Entry 5UKR (X-ray diffraction, 2.71 A resolution); this record covers chains H and L of the 3 polymer chains in the assembly.

# Chain H
Protein: DH522.2 Fab fragment heavy chain
From: Macaca mulatta
Notes: antibody fragment or engineered binder
Sequence (230 residues; numbered 1 to 218 plus 12 insertion-coded residues; the number before each row is that of its first residue; a row labelled like 82A-82C holds insertion residues (82A, then the next letters in order)):
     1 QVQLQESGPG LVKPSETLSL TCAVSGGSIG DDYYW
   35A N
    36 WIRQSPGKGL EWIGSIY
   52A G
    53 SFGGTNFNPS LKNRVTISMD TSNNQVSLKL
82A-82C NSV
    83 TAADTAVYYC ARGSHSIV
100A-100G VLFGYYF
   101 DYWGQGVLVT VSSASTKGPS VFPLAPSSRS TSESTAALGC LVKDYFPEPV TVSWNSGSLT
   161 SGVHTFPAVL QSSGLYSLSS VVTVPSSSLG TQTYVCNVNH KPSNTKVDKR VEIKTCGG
Unresolved in the structure: 127-132, 216-218
Disulfide bonds: Cys-22/Cys-92, Cys-140/Cys-196

# Chain L
Protein: DH522.2 Fab fragment light chain
From: Macaca mulatta
Notes: antibody fragment or engineered binder
Sequence (216 residues; each row starts with the number of its first residue; note: 1 number in that range is skipped by the numbering (no residue carries it; nothing is unmodelled there); a row labelled like 27A-27C holds insertion residues (27A, then the next letters in order)):
     1 QSALTQ
     8 PPSVSKSLGQ SVTISCSGTT
27A-27C NDI
    28 GAYNGVSWYQ HHSDTAPRLL IYEVNKRPSG VSDRFSGSKS GNTASLTISG LQAEDEADYY
    88 CGSYRSGS
   95A T
    96 WVFGGGTRLT V
  106A L
   107 GQPKASPTVT LFPPSSEELQ ANKATLVCLI SDFYPGVVKV AWKADGSAVN AGVETTTPSK
   167 QSNNKYAASS YLSLTSDQWK SHKSYSCQVT HEGSTVEKTV APAECS
Unresolved in the structure: 1-2, 209-212
Disulfide bonds: Cys-23/Cys-88, Cys-134/Cys-193

# Chain H / chain L interface
Residue-residue contacts (73):
  Ile-37(H) / Phe-98(L)  hydrophobic
  Gln-39(H) / His-38(L)
  Gln-39(H) / Tyr-87(L)  hydrogen bond
  Gly-44(H) / Tyr-87(L)
  Leu-45(H) / Tyr-87(L)
  Leu-45(H) / Phe-98(L)  hydrophobic
  Trp-47(H) / Thr-95A(L)
  Trp-47(H) / Trp-96(L)
  Trp-47(H) / Phe-98(L)
  Asn-58(H) / Ser-95(L)
  Pro-61(H) / Thr-95A(L)
  Tyr-91(H) / His-38(L)
  Ser-98(H) / Glu-50(L)  hydrogen bond
  Val-100(H) / Tyr-30(L)
  Val-100(H) / Tyr-91(L)  hydrophobic
  Val-100A(H) / Tyr-30(L)
  Leu-100B(H) / Tyr-30(L)
  Leu-100B(H) / Asn-31(L)  hydrogen bond (backbone-backbone)
  Phe-100C(H) / Asn-31(L)
  Phe-100C(H) / Gly-32(L)
  Phe-100C(H) / Glu-50(L)
  Gly-100D(H) / Tyr-91(L)
  Tyr-100E(H) / Tyr-91(L)  hydrophobic
  Tyr-100E(H) / Trp-96(L)  hydrogen bond (backbone-side chain)
  Tyr-100F(H) / Ser-34(L)
  Tyr-100F(H) / Tyr-36(L)
  Tyr-100F(H) / Leu-46(L)  hydrophobic
  Tyr-100F(H) / Tyr-49(L)
  Phe-100G(H) / Tyr-36(L)  hydrogen bond (backbone-side chain)
  Phe-100G(H) / Leu-46(L)
  Phe-100G(H) / Trp-96(L)  hydrophobic
  Phe-100G(H) / Phe-98(L)  hydrophobic
  Trp-103(H) / Tyr-36(L)  hydrophobic
  Trp-103(H) / Ala-43(L)  hydrophobic
  Trp-103(H) / Pro-44(L)
  Gly-104(H) / Ala-43(L)
  Gln-105(H) / Asp-41(L)
  Phe-122(H) / Ser-121(L)
  Phe-122(H) / Glu-123(L)
  Phe-122(H) / Glu-124(L)
  Pro-123(H) / Ser-121(L)
  Leu-124(H) / Phe-118(L)
  Ala-125(H) / Phe-118(L)
  Ala-125(H) / Pro-119(L)
  Ala-137(H) / Phe-118(L)
  Leu-141(H) / Tyr-177(L)  hydrophobic
  Lys-143(H) / Glu-124(L)  salt bridge
  Lys-143(H) / Thr-131(L)
  His-164(H) / Ser-137(L)
  His-164(H) / Gln-167(L)
  His-164(H) / Ala-173(L)
  Phe-166(H) / Leu-135(L)  hydrophobic
  Phe-166(H) / Ile-136(L)
  Phe-166(H) / Ser-137(L)
  Phe-166(H) / Ala-173(L)  hydrophobic
  Phe-166(H) / Ala-174(L)
  Phe-166(H) / Ser-175(L)
  Pro-167(H) / Ser-165(L)
  Pro-167(H) / Ser-175(L)
  Ala-168(H) / Thr-162(L)
  Val-169(H) / Glu-160(L)
  Val-169(H) / Thr-162(L)
  Val-169(H) / Tyr-177(L)  hydrophobic
  Leu-170(H) / Glu-160(L)
  Gln-171(H) / Glu-160(L)
  Gln-171(H) / Ser-179(L)
  Ser-177(H) / Tyr-177(L)
  Leu-178(H) / Tyr-177(L)
  Ser-179(H) / Val-133(L)
  Ser-179(H) / Tyr-177(L)  hydrogen bond
  Val-181(H) / Phe-118(L)  hydrophobic
  Val-181(H) / Leu-135(L)  hydrophobic
  Lys-209(H) / Glu-123(L)  salt bridge
Interface residues without a listed pair, chain H (47 interface residues in all): Lys-43, Glu-46, Phe-59, Asp-101, Val-121, Pro-126, Leu-138, Gly-139
Interface residues without a listed pair, chain L (42 interface residues in all): Thr-42, Gly-100, Thr-116, Lys-129, Thr-161

# Summary
47 residues of chain H face 42 of chain L across their interface, with 6 hydrogen bonds and 2 salt bridges.
Polar contacts include Lys-143(H)/Glu-124(L), Lys-209(H)/Glu-123(L) and Gln-39(H)/Tyr-87(L).
Here chain H is DH522.2 Fab fragment heavy chain and chain L is DH522.2 Fab fragment light chain, both from
Macaca mulatta. Entry 5UKR (Structure of unliganded anti-gp120 CD4bs antibody DH522.2 Fab in complex with a
gp120 core) was determined by X-ray diffraction together with 5UKO, 5UKP and 5UKQ from the same study.
